Entry 7U51 (electron microscopy, 3.10 A resolution); this record covers chains A and J of the 10 polymer chains in the assembly.

== Chain A ==
Protein: Histone H3.2
Source organism: Homo sapiens
Reference sequence: Q71DI3 (H32_HUMAN); residues 1-135 here correspond to UniProt positions 2-136 (UniProt number = residue number + 1)
Amino-acid sequence (135 residues; each row starts with the number of its first residue):
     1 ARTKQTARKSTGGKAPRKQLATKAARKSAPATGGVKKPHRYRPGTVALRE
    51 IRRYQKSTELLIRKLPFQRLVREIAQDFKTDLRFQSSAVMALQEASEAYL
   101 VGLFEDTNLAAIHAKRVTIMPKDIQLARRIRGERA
Not modelled in the structure: 1-37, 135
Sequence notes: engineered mutation Ala110 (Cys111 in Q71DI3)
Swiss-Prot annotation at these positions:
  - modified residue: Arg2 (Asymmetric dimethylarginine), Thr3 (Phosphothreonine), Lys4 (Allysine), Gln5 (5-glutamyl dopamine), Thr6 (Phosphothreonine), Arg8 (Citrulline), Lys9 (N6,N6,N6-trimethyllysine), Ser10 (ADP-ribosylserine), Thr11 (Phosphothreonine), Lys14 (N6-(2-hydroxyisobutyryl)lysine), Arg17 (Asymmetric dimethylarginine), Lys18 (N6-(2-hydroxyisobutyryl)lysine), Lys23 (N6-(2-hydroxyisobutyryl)lysine), Arg26 (Citrulline), Lys27 (N6,N6,N6-trimethyllysine), Ser28 (ADP-ribosylserine), Lys36 (N6,N6,N6-trimethyllysine), Lys37 (N6-methyllysine), Tyr41 (Phosphotyrosine), Lys56 (N6,N6,N6-trimethyllysine) and 8 more in UniProt
  - lipidation: Lys18 (N6-decanoyllysine)

== Chain J ==
Molecule: 147-nt DNA strand
Sequence (147 nucleotides; numbered 1 to 147; the number before each row is that of its first residue):
     1 ATCGGATGTATATATCTGACACGTGCCTGGAGACTAGGGAGTAATCCCCT
    51 TGGCGGTTAAAACGCGGGGGACAGCGCGTACGTGCGTTTAAGCGGTGCTA
   101 GAGCTGTCTACGACCAATTGAGCGGCCTCGGCACCGGGATTCTCGAT
Not modelled in the structure: 1, 147

== How chain A and chain J interact ==
Residue-residue contacts - 20 pairs, chain A then chain J:
  His39(A) - DG5(J)  base contact
  Arg40(A) - DG82(J)  base contact
  Arg40(A) - DT83(J)  hydrogen bond to the sugar
  Arg40(A) - DG84(J)  sugar contact
  Tyr41(A) - DT7(J)  hydrogen bond to the base
  Tyr41(A) - DG8(J)  sugar contact
  Tyr41(A) - DT83(J)  sugar contact
  Tyr41(A) - DG84(J)  hydrogen bond to the phosphate
  Pro43(A) - DT83(J)  phosphate contact
  Gly44(A) - DT83(J)  hydrogen bond to the phosphate
  Val46(A) - DT83(J)  hydrogen bond to the phosphate
  Ala47(A) - DT83(J)  hydrogen bond to the phosphate
  Arg49(A) - DG8(J)  sugar contact
  Arg63(A) - DA91(J)  phosphate contact
  Arg63(A) - DG92(J)  salt bridge to the phosphate
  Lys64(A) - DG92(J)  hydrogen bond to the phosphate
  Leu65(A) - DG92(J)  hydrogen bond to the phosphate
  Pro66(A) - DA91(J)  phosphate contact
  Arg69(A) - DA91(J)  salt bridge to the phosphate
  Arg83(A) - DG101(J)  sugar contact
Other interface residues (no listed pair), chain A (19 interface residues in all): Arg42, Thr45, Ile62, Lys115, Thr118
Other interface residues (no listed pair), chain J (13 interface residues in all): DT9, DC72, DC81, DA100

== Overview ==
19 residues of chain A face 13 of chain J across their interface, with 8 hydrogen bonds and 2 salt bridges.
Among the polar pairs are Tyr41(A)-DT7(J), Arg40(A)-DT83(J) and Tyr41(A)-DG84(J).
Here chain A is Histone H3.2 (Homo sapiens) and chain J is a 147-nt DNA strand. Entry 7U51 (Nucleosome core
particle with AP-site at SHL-6) was determined by electron microscopy together with 7U50, 7U52 and 7U53 from
the same study.
